Entry 9JH3 (electron microscopy, 2.93 A resolution); this record covers chains A and R of the 5 polymer chains in the assembly.

Chain A:
Molecule: Guanine nucleotide-binding protein G(i) subunit alpha-1
From: Homo sapiens
Reference sequence: P63096 (GNAI1_HUMAN); residues 2-354 here = UniProt positions 2-354
Amino-acid sequence (353 residues; numbered 2 to 354; the number before each row is that of its first residue):
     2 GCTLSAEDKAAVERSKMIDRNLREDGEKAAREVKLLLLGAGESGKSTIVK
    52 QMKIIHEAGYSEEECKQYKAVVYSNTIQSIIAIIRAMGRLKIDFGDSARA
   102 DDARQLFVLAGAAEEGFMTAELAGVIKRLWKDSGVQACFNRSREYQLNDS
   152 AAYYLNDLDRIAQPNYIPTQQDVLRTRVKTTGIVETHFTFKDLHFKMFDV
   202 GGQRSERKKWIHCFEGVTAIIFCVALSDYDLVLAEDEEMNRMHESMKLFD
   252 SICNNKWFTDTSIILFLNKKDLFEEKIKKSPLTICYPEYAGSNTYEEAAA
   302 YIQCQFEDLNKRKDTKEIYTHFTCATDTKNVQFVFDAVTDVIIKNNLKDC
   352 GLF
Disordered / not traced: 56-182
Swiss-Prot annotation at these positions:
  - region: K35 to T48 (G1 motif), D173 to T181 (G2 motif), F196 to R205 (G3 motif), I265 to D272 (G4 motif), T324 to T329 (G5 motif)
  - binding site (GTP): E43 to T48, S151, L175 to T181, D200 to Q204, N269 to D272, A326
  - binding site (Mg(2+)): S47, T181
  - modified residue: R178 (ADP-ribosylarginine), Q204 (Deamidated glutamine), C351 (ADP-ribosylcysteine)
  - lipidation: G2 (N-myristoyl glycine), C3 (S-palmitoyl cysteine)
  - natural variant: G40 (G40C: In NEDHISB; G40R: In NEDHISB), G45 (G45D: In NEDHISB), T48 (T48I: In NEDHISB; T48K: In NEDHISB), Q52 (Q52P: In NEDHISB), S75 (deletion: In NEDHISB; uncertain significance), Q172 (deletion: In NEDHISB), D173 (D173V: In NEDHISB), E186 to F189 (deletion: In NEDHISB; uncertain significance), C224 (C224Y: In NEDHISB), K270 (K270N: In NEDHISB; K270R: In NEDHISB), D272 (D272G: In NEDHISB), A326 (A326P: In NEDHISB), 1 further natural variant entry in UniProt
  - mutagenesis: G42 (G42R: Abolishes switch to an activated conformation and dissociation from beta and gamma subunits upon GTP binding. Abolishes interaction with RGS family members), E116 (E116L: Enhances interaction (inactive GDP-bound) with RGS14), Q147 (Q147L: Enhances interaction (inactive GDP-bound) with RGS14), E245 (E245L: Enhances interaction (inactive GDP-bound) with RGS14)

Chain R:
Molecule: Apelin receptor
From: Homo sapiens
Reference sequence: P35414 (APJ_HUMAN); numbering as in UniProt (aligned over 1-380)
Amino-acid sequence (380 residues; row label = number of the first residue in the row):
     1 MEEGGDFDNYYGADNQSECEYTDWKSSGALIPAIYMLVFLLGTTGNGLVL
    51 WTVFRSSREKRRSADIFIASLAVADLTFVVTLPLWATYTYRDYDWPFGTF
   101 FCKLSSYLIFVNMYASVFCLTGLSFDRYLAIVRPVANARLRLRVSGAVAT
   151 AVLWVLAALLAMPVMVLRTTGDLENTTKVQCYMDYSMVATVSSEWAWEVG
   201 LGVSSTTVGFVVPFTIMLTCYFFIAQTIAGHFRKERIEGLRKRRRLLSII
   251 VVLVVTFALCWMPYHLVKTLYMLGSLLHWPCDFDLFLMNIFPYCTCISYV
   301 NSCLNPFLYAFFDPRFRQACTSMLCCGQSRCAGTSHSSSGEKSASYSSGH
   351 SQGPGPNMGKGGEQMHEKSIPYSQETLVVD
Disordered / not traced: 1-22, 233-238, 324-380
Disulfides: C102-C181
Residues lining bound ligands: cmf019 (A1D5N; (3S)-5-methyl-3-[[1-pentan-3-yl-2-(thiophen-2-ylmethyl)benzimidazol-5-yl]carbonylamino]hexanoic acid): Y35, F78, W85, S106, I109, F110, R168, Y264, K268, Y271, M288, F291, T295, S298, Y299
Swiss-Prot annotation at these positions:
  - site (Required for APELA and APLN/apelin-13 interaction and signaling): W85, R168
  - glycosylation (N-linked (GlcNAc...) asparagine): N15, N175
  - mutagenesis: C19 (C19A: Decreased APLN/apelin-13 potency), Y35 (Y35A: Decreased APLN/apelin-13 potency. Decreased G(i) and beta-arresting signalings after APLN/apelin-13 induction), N46 (N46A: Loss of beta-arrestin recrutment after APLN/apelin-13 induction. Small decrease in G(i) signaling after APLN/apelin-13 induction), W85 (W85A: Loss of APELA signaling. Loss of APLN/apelin-13 signaling), Y88 (Y88A: Decreased APELA potency. No change in APLN/apelin-13 potency), Y93 (Y93A: Decreased APELA potency. No change in APLN/apelin-13 potency), F97 (F97A: Decreased protein expression level and cAMP-dependent pathway. Decreased protein expression level and cAMP-dependent pathway; when associated with A-98, A-99, A-100 and A-101), G98 (G98A: Decreased protein expression level. Decreased protein expression level; when associated with A-97, A-99, A-100 and A-101), T99 (T99A: No change in protein expression level. Decreased protein expression level; when associated with A-97, A-98, A-100 and A-101), F100 (F100A: No change in protein expression level. Decreased protein expression level; when associated with A-97, A-98, A-99 and A-101), F101 (F101A: Decreased homdimerization, no change in APELA potency, increased G protein and beta-arrestin signaling pathways. Decreased protein expression level ...), I109 (I109A: Strong decrease in beta-arresting signaling after APLN/apelin-13 induction. No change in G(i) signaling after APLN/apelin-13 induction), 10 further mutagenesis entries in UniProt

Interface between chain A and chain R:
Contacting residue pairs (27):
  E28(A) with L142(R)
  R32(A) with R139(R)
  L194(A) with V135(R), hydrophobic
  D341(A) with H231(R), salt bridge
  I343(A) with P134(R), hydrophobic
  I344(A) with I131(R); P134(R), hydrophobic; H231(R)
  K345(A) with H231(R), hydrogen bond (side chain-backbone); F232(R)
  N347(A) with A130(R), hydrogen bond (side chain-backbone); P134(R)
  L348(A) with I131(R), hydrophobic; L246(R), hydrophobic
  K349(A) with R315(R)
  D350(A) with R62(R); S63(R), hydrogen bond
  C351(A) with A64(R); R127(R); I131(R), hydrophobic
  L353(A) with L246(R)
  F354(A) with K242(R); R245(R), hydrogen bond (backbone-side chain); L246(R), hydrophobic; D313(R); P314(R); R315(R)
Interface residues without a listed pair, chain R (25 interface residues in all): R61, A138, R141, T227, I228, I249, F312

In short:
14 residues of chain A and 25 residues of chain R are in contact; the contacts include 4 hydrogen bonds and 1
salt bridge. Polar pairs include D341(A)-H231(R), K345(A)-H231(R) and N347(A)-A130(R). Ligands of chain R:
cmf019.
Here chain A is Guanine nucleotide-binding protein G(i) subunit alpha-1 and chain R is Apelin receptor, both
from Homo sapiens. Entry 9JH3 (CMF-019 with APLNR-Gi complex) was determined by electron microscopy.
